8I6T - chains B and D of the 6 polymer chains in the assembly; structure by electron microscopy, 3.70 A resolution.

[Chain B (and D)]
Molecule: Syn-copalyl diphosphate synthase, chloroplastic
Source organism: Oryza sativa Japonica Group
Notes: EC 5.5.1.14; chain D of this document is another copy of the same molecule, construct and numbering; everything in this record applies to it too
UniProtKB: Q0JF02 (CPS4_ORYSJ); residues 1-767 here = UniProt positions 1-767
Amino-acid sequence (775 residues; row label = number of the first residue in the row):
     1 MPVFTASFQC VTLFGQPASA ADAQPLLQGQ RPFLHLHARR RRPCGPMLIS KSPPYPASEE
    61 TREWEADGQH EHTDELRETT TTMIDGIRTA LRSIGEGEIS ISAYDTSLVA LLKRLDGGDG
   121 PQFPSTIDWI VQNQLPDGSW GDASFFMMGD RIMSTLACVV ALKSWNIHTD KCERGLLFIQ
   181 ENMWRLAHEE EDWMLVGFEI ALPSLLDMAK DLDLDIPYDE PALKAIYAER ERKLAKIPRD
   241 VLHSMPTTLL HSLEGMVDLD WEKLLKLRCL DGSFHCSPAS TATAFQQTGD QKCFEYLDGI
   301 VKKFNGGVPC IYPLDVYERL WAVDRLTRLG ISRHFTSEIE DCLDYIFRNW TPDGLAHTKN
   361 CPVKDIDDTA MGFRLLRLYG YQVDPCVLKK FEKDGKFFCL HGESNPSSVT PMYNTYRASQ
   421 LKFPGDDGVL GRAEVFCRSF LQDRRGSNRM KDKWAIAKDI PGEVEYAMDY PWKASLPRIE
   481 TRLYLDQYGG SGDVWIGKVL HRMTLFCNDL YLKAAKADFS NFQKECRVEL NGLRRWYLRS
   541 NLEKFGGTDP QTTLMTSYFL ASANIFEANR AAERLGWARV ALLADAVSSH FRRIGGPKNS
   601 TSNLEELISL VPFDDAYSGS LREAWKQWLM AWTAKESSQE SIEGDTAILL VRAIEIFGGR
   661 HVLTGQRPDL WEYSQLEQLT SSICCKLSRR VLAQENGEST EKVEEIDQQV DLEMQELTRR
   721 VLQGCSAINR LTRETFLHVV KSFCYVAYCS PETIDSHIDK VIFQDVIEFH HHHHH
Not modelled in the structure: 1-79, 768-775
Construct notes: expression tag (768-775)
Curated features (UniProtKB/Swiss-Prot):
  - motif: D365 to D368 (DXDD motif)
  - binding site (substrate): K233, K453
  - binding site (Mg(2+)): D365, D367
From the paper describing this entry:
  - mutagenesis - V196I, H275L, H275L/Y317F/H357W, Q291A, I311V, L314A, L314F, Y317F, H334A, H357A, H357W, L400F, R535A, R733A: decreased catalytic activity
  - mutagenesis - S674A/E677A: unchanged catalytic activity
  - catalytic residues: D367, H501 (proposed by the authors, not directly observed)
  - mutagenesis - V196A, H275L/H357W, H275L/Y317F, H275L/I311V/Y317F, H275L/C310D/I311V/Y317F, I311A, Y317A, Y317F/H357W, L400A: abolished catalytic activity
  - specificity-determining residues: H275, I311 (from molecular simulation)
  - specificity-determining residues: L314, Y317, H357 (proposed by the authors, not directly observed)

[Interface between chain B and chain D]
Residue-residue contacts (10; chain B residue first):
  R535(B) with E340(D), salt bridge
  L538(B) with F347(D); R348(D)
  R539(B) with F347(D); Y381(D), hydrogen bond
  Q551(B) with R348(D)
  F613(B) with P668(D), hydrophobic
  D614(B) with Q666(D), hydrogen bond
  D615(B) with G665(D); Q666(D)
Interface residues without a listed pair, chain B (8 interface residues in all): N541
Interface residues without a listed pair, chain D (9 interface residues in all): D344, R667

[Summary]
8 residues of chain B and 9 residues of chain D are in contact, with 2 hydrogen bonds and 1 salt bridge. Polar
contacts include R535(B)-E340(D), R539(B)-Y381(D) and D614(B)-Q666(D). The paper reports catalytic residues
D367(B) and H501(B); V196I, H275L and H275L/Y317F/H357W of chain B, among others, reduce catalytic activity;
24 substitutions were tested in all.
Chain B and chain D are both Syn-copalyl diphosphate synthase, chloroplastic (Oryza sativa Japonica Group);
the structure, The cryo-EM structure of OsCyc1 hexamer state, was determined by electron microscopy together
with 8I6P, 8I6U, 8IH5 and 8KBW from the same study.
